4H6Q - chain A; structure by X-ray diffraction, 1.36 A resolution.

== Chain A ==
Molecule: Proline dehydrogenase
Source organism: Deinococcus radiodurans
Notes: EC 1.5.99.8
Reference sequence: Q9RW55 (Q9RW55_DEIRA); residue numbers follow UniProt; this construct covers 1-310
Sequence (312 residues; each row starts with the number of its first residue; numbers below 1 keep their minus sign (Gly-1 is residue -1)):
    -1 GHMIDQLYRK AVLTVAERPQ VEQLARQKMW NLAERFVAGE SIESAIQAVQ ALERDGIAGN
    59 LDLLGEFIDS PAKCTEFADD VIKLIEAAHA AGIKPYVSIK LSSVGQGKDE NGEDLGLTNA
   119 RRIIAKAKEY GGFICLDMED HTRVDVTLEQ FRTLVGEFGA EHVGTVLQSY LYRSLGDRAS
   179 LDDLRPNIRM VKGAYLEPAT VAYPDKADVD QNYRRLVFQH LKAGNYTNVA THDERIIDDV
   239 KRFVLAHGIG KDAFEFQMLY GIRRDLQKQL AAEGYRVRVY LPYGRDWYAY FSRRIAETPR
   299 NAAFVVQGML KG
Not modelled in the structure: -1 to 16, 298-310
Differences from the reference sequence: expression tag (-1 to 0)
Residues lining bound ligands:
  - FAD (flavin-adenine dinucleotide): Arg33, Phe34, Asp135, Met136, Val164, Gln166, Arg187, Val189, Lys190, Gly191, Ala192, Tyr193, Ala228, Thr229, His230, Asp231, Gln255, Met256, Leu257, Ile260, Tyr278, Arg292, Glu295, Thr296, Pro297
  - tetrahydrofuran-2-carboxylic acid (TFB): Lys98, Asp135, Arg187, Ala192, Leu257, Tyr278, Tyr288, Arg291, Arg292
Curated features (UniProtKB/Swiss-Prot):
  - active site: Asp135, Arg187
  - binding site (substrate): Lys98, Arg291, Arg292
  - binding site (FAD): Met136, Gln166, Arg187 to Ala192, Thr229, His230, Arg292 to Glu295
  - site: Tyr278 (Critical for catalytic activity)
What the authors report for this chain:
  - binding site for tetrahydrofuran-2-carboxylic acid: Lys98, Tyr193, Leu257, Tyr278, Tyr288, Arg291, Arg292
  - contacts within the chain: Glu64-Arg291 (salt bridge), Arg292-Glu295 (salt bridge)
  - binding site for flavin-adenine dinucleotide: Gly191, Glu295
  - mutagenesis - G63A (140-fold), E64A (27-fold): decreased catalytic activity on proline
  - mutagenesis - G63A (300-fold), E64A (300-fold): decreased catalytic activity on CoQ1

== In short ==
Chain A binds flavin-adenine dinucleotide and tetrahydrofuran-2-carboxylic acid. From UniProt: active-site
residues Asp135 and Arg187, 3 substrate-binding residues and 14 FAD-binding residues. From the paper: a
binding site for tetrahydrofuran-2-carboxylic acid at Lys98, Tyr193 and Leu257 among others; G63A and E64A
reduce catalytic activity on proline.
Chain A is Proline dehydrogenase (Deinococcus radiodurans); the structure, Structure of oxidized Deinococcus
radiodurans proline dehydrogenase complexed with L-tetrahydrofuroic acid, was determined by X-ray diffraction
(same publication as 4H6R).
